4RQI - chains A and F of the 4 polymer chains in the assembly; structure by X-ray diffraction, 2.44 A resolution.

== Chain A ==
Molecule: Telomeric repeat-binding factor 2
From: Homo sapiens
Notes: fragment: TRFH: residues 43-245
UniProt: Q15554 (TERF2_HUMAN); residues 43-245 here correspond to UniProt positions 85-287 (UniProt number = residue number + 42)
Amino-acid sequence (203 residues; row label = number of the first residue in the row):
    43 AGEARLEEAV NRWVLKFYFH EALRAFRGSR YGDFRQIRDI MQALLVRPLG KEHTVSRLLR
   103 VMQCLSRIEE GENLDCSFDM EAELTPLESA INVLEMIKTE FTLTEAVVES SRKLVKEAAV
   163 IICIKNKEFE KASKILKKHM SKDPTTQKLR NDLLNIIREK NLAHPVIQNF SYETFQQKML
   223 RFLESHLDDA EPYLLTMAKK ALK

== Chain F ==
Molecule: Telomeric repeat-binding factor 2-interacting protein 1
Notes: fragment: YXLXP interaction motif: residues 89-106
UniProt: Q9NYB0 (TE2IP_HUMAN); the construct lacks a stretch of the UniProt sequence, so the offset changes along the chain: 90-93 = UniProt 89-92; 94-106 = UniProt 94-106
Amino-acid sequence (18 residues; row label = number of the first residue in the row):
    90 ENRE
   93A R
    94 LELEAYRLGP ASA
Not modelled in the structure: 93A, 104-106
Sequence notes: conflict Asn91 (Arg90 in Q9NYB0), Arg92 (Asn91 in Q9NYB0)

== How chain A and chain F interact ==
Pairs across the interface (9; chain A residue first):
  Arg72(A) - Glu90(F)
  Tyr73(A) - Glu90(F)
  Gly74(A) - Glu90(F)
  Gly74(A) - Asn91(F)
  Asp75(A) - Glu90(F)
  Asp75(A) - Asn91(F)
  Asp75(A) - Arg92(F)  hydrogen bond (side chain-backbone)
  Gln78(A) - Arg92(F)
  Gln78(A) - Glu93(F)
Other interface residues (no listed pair), chain A (6 interface residues in all): Ser71

== Summary ==
6 residues of chain A face 4 of chain F across their interface; the contacts include 1 hydrogen bond. Its one
hydrogen-bonded contact is Asp75(A)-Arg92(F).
Chain A is Telomeric repeat-binding factor 2 (Homo sapiens) and chain F is Telomeric repeat-binding factor
2-interacting protein 1; the structure, Structure of TRF2/RAP1 secondary interaction binding site, was
determined by X-ray diffraction.
